Entry 3HR6 (X-ray diffraction, 1.60 A resolution); this record covers chain A.

Chain A:
Molecule: Putative surface-anchored fimbrial subunit
Organism: Corynebacterium diphtheriae
Notes: fragment: residues in UNP 53-486
UniProt: Q6NF81 (Q6NF81_CORDI); numbering as in UniProt (aligned over 53-486)
Chain sequence (436 residues; row label = number of the first residue in the row):
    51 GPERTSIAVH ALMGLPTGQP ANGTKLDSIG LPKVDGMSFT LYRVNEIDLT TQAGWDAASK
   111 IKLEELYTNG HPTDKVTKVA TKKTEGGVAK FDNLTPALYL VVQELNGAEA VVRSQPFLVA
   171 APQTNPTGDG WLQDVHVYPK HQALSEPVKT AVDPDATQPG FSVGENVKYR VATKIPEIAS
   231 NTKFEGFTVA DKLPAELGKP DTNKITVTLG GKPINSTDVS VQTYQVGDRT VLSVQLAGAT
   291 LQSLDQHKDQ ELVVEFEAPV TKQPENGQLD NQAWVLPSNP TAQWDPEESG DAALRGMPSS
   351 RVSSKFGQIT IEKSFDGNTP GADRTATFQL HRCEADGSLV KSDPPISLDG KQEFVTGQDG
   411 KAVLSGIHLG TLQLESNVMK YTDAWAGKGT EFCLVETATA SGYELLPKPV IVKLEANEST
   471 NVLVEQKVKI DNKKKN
Not modelled in the structure: 51-53, 69-79, 485-486
Disulfides: C383-C443
Covalent attachments: covalent link K199-N321, K363-N482
Differences from the reference sequence: expression tag (51-52)
Bound ions: Ca2+: D203, D205, Q208, G210, E215
Reported in the primary citation:
  - contacts within the chain: K199-N321, K199-Y219 (pi stacking), K199-V221 (hydrophobic contact), D241-N321 (hydrogen bond), K199-V352 (hydrophobic contact), I361-K363 (hydrophobic contact), K363-N482, K363-F365 (pi stacking), K363-A376 (hydrophobic contact), K363-F378 (hydrophobic contact), C383-C443, E446-N482 (hydrogen bond), K363-I480 (hydrophobic contact)
  - post-translational modification sites: K199, K363
  - catalytic residues: D241, E446
  - Ca2+ coordination: D205, Q208, G210, E215
  - self-association interface (contacts with another copy of this molecule): W181

Overview:
D203, D205, Q208, G210 and E215 form the Ca2+ site. The paper reports catalytic residues D241 and E446; Ca2+
coordination by D205, Q208 and G210 among others.
Chain A is Putative surface-anchored fimbrial subunit (Corynebacterium diphtheriae); the structure, Structure
of the Corynebacterium diphtheriae major pilin SpaA points to a modular pilus assembly stabilizing isopeptide
..., was determined by X-ray diffraction (same publication as 3HTL).
